2YAV - chains D and E of the 6 polymer chains in the assembly; structure by X-ray diffraction, 1.70 A resolution.

[Chain D (and E)]
Protein: Sulfur oxygenase/reductase
From: Acidianus ambivalens
Notes: EC 1.13.11.55; chain E of this document is another copy of the same molecule, construct and numbering; everything in this record applies to it too
UniProt: P29082 (SOR_ACIAM); residue numbers follow UniProt; this construct covers 1-308
Sequence (318 residues; numbered 1 to 318; the number before each row is that of its first residue):
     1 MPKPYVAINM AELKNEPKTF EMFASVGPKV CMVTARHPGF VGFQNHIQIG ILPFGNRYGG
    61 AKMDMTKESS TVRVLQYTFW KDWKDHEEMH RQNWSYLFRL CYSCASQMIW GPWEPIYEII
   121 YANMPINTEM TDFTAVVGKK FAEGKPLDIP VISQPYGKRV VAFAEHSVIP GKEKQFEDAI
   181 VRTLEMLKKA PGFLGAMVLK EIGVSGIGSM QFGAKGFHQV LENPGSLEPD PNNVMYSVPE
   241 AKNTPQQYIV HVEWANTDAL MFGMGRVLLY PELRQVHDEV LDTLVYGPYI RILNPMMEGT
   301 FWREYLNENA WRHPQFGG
Disordered / not traced: 1, 309-318
Differences from the reference sequence: expression tag (309-318)
Modified / non-standard residues: Cys31 (s-mercaptocysteine; CSS)
Bound ions: Fe ion: His86, His90, Glu114; Zn2+: His277 (together with acetate ion, chloride ion)
Swiss-Prot annotation at these positions:
  - binding site (Fe cation): His86, His90, Glu114
  - modified residue: Cys31 (Cysteine persulfide)
  - mutagenesis: Cys31 (C31A/S: No enzyme activity. Still binds iron), His86 (H86A: No enzyme activity and no iron bound), His90 (H90A: No enzyme activity and no iron bound), Cys101 (C101A: 10% residual activity; C101S: 1% residual enzyme activity, and no iron bound), Cys104 (C104A/S: 10% residual activity), Glu114 (E114A: No enzyme activity and no iron bound; E114D: 1% residual enzyme activity and 4% of wild-type levels of iron bound)
What the authors report for this chain:
  - mutagenesis - R99A, F133A, F141A, S226A, S226L, S226T, M296V: increased catalytic activity
  - mutagenesis - M130A, H166A, H277A: unchanged catalytic activity
  - mutagenesis - M297A: decreased catalytic activity
  - mutagenesis - H166A (Kd 121 uM), H277A (Kd 157 uM): decreased binding to Zn2+
  - self-association interface (contacts with another copy of this molecule); pairs are residue here / residue on that copy: Ser226-Arg99 (hydrogen bond)
  - catalytic residues: Cys31 (proposed by the authors, not directly observed)

[How chain D and chain E interact]
Pairs across the interface (55; chain D residue first):
  Asn56(D) - Ser25(E)
  Asn56(D) - Lys29(E)  hydrogen bond
  Phe133(D) - Phe133(E)  hydrophobic
  Phe133(D) - Thr134(E)
  Phe141(D) - Phe141(E)  hydrophobic
  Pro146(D) - Gly138(E)
  Pro146(D) - Ala142(E)  hydrophobic
  Leu147(D) - Lys139(E)
  Leu147(D) - Ala142(E)  hydrophobic
  Ile149(D) - Thr134(E)
  Ile149(D) - Ala135(E)
  Ile149(D) - Gly138(E)
  Pro150(D) - Thr134(E)  hydrogen bond (backbone-side chain)
  Pro150(D) - Ala135(E)
  Val151(D) - Thr131(E)
  Val151(D) - Thr134(E)
  Val151(D) - Ala135(E)  hydrophobic
  Ile152(D) - Thr131(E)  hydrogen bond (backbone-backbone)
  Ile152(D) - Phe133(E)  hydrophobic
  Ile152(D) - Thr134(E)
  Lys189(D) - Glu304(E)
  Pro191(D) - Glu129(E)
  Pro191(D) - Asp132(E)
  Pro191(D) - Pro155(E)  hydrophobic
  Pro191(D) - Thr300(E)
  Gly192(D) - Glu129(E)
  Gly192(D) - Thr131(E)
  Gly192(D) - Asp132(E)  hydrogen bond (backbone-side chain)
  Leu194(D) - Thr131(E)
  Ala255(D) - Thr131(E)
  Asn256(D) - Glu129(E)  hydrogen bond
  Asn256(D) - Lys158(E)
  Asp258(D) - Tyr156(E)
  Ala259(D) - Glu129(E)
  Ala259(D) - Tyr156(E)  hydrophobic
  Phe262(D) - Tyr156(E)  hydrophobic
  Phe262(D) - Met297(E)  hydrophobic
  Phe262(D) - Glu298(E)
  Arg266(D) - Phe301(E)
  Arg266(D) - Glu304(E)  salt bridge
  Leu268(D) - Met32(E)  hydrophobic
  Leu268(D) - Ala35(E)
  Leu269(D) - Cys31(E)
  Leu269(D) - Met32(E)
  Leu269(D) - Ala35(E)
  Leu269(D) - Phe40(E)
  Leu269(D) - Phe43(E)  hydrophobic
  Leu269(D) - Phe301(E)
  Tyr270(D) - Phe301(E)  hydrophobic
  Pro271(D) - Ala35(E)
  Pro271(D) - His37(E)
  Pro271(D) - Phe40(E)
  Arg274(D) - Met32(E)  hydrogen bond (side chain-backbone)
  Arg274(D) - Ala35(E)
  Arg274(D) - Arg36(E)
Interface residues without a listed pair, chain D (27 interface residues in all): Gly55, Phe193, Gly263
Interface residues without a listed pair, chain E (34 interface residues in all): Ala24, Pro28, Pro38, Asn127, Thr128, Met130, Met296

[Overview]
27 residues of chain D face 34 of chain E across their interface; the contacts include 6 hydrogen bonds and 1
salt bridge. Polar pairs include Arg266(D)-Glu304(E), Asn56(D)-Lys29(E) and Pro150(D)-Thr134(E). From the
paper: the catalytic residue Cys31(D); R99A, F133A and F141A of chain D, among others, increase catalytic
activity; 11 substitutions were tested in all.
Chain D and chain E are both Sulfur oxygenase/reductase (Acidianus ambivalens); the structure, Zn inhibited
sulfur oxygenase reductase, was determined by X-ray diffraction (same publication as 2YAW and 2YAX).
